PDB entry 5YLS | X-ray diffraction, 3.00 A resolution | chains B and F of the 6 polymer chains in the assembly

== Chain B ==
Name: Tubulin beta chain
Source organism: Sus scrofa
UniProtKB: A0A287AGU7 (A0A287AGU7_PIG); numbering as in UniProt (aligned over 1-445)
Chain sequence (445 residues; row label = number of the first residue in the row):
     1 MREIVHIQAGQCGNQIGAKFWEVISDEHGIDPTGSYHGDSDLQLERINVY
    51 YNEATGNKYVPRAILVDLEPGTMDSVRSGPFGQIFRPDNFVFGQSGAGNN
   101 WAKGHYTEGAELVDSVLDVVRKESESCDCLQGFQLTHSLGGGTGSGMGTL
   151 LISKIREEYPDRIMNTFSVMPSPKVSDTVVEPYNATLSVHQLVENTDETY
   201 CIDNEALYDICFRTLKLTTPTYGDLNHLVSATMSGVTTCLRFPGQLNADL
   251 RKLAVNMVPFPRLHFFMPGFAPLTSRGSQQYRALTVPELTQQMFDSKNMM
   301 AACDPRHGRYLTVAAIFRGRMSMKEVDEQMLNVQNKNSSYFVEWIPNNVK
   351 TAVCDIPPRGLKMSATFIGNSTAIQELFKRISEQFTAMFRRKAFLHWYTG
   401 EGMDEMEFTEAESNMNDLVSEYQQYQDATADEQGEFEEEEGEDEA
Unresolved in the structure: 429-445
Bound ions: Mg2+: Gln11 (together with GDP)
Ligand contacts:
  - GDP (guanosine-5'-diphosphate): Gly10, Gln11, Cys12, Gln15, Ile16, Asp67, Asn99, Ser138, Gly140, Gly141, Gly142, Thr143, Gly144, Ser145, Val169, Pro171, Val175, Asp177, Glu181, Asn204, Leu207, Tyr222, Leu225, Asn226
  - Y50 (E-3-(3-azanyl-4-methoxy-phenyl)-1-(5-methoxy-2,2-dimethyl-chromen-8-yl)prop-2-en-1-one): Tyr200, Val236, Cys239, Leu240, Leu246, Asn247, Ala248, Asp249, Lys252, Leu253, Asn256, Met257, Thr312, Val313, Ala314, Ala315, Asn347, Asn348, Val349, Lys350, Thr351, Ala352, Ile368

== Chain F ==
Name: Tubulin tyrosine ligase
Source organism: Gallus gallus
UniProtKB: E1BQ43 (E1BQ43_CHICK); numbering as in UniProt (aligned over 1-378)
Chain sequence (384 residues; numbered 1 to 384; the number before each row is that of its first residue):
     1 MYTFVVRDENSSVYAEVSRLLLATGQWKRLRKDNPRFNLMLGERNRLPFG
    51 RLGHEPGLVQLVNYYRGADKLCRKASLVKLIKTSPELSESCTWFPESYVI
   101 YPTNLKTPVAPAQNGIRHLINNTRTDEREVFLAAYNRRREGREGNVWIAK
   151 SSAGAKGEGILISSEASELLDFIDEQGQVHVIQKYLEKPLLLEPGHRKFD
   201 IRSWVLVDHLYNIYLYREGVLRTSSEPYNSANFQDKTCHLTNHCIQKEYS
   251 KNYGRYEEGNEMFFEEFNQYLMDALNTTLENSILLQIKHIIRSCLMCIEP
   301 AISTKHLHYQSFQLFGFDFMVDEELKVWLIEVNGAPACAQKLYAELCQGI
   351 VDVAISSVFPLADTGQKTSQPTSIFIKLHHHHHH
Unresolved in the structure: 104-125, 150-160, 248-251, 363-371, 381-384
Sequence notes: expression tag (379-384)
Ligand contacts: AMP-PCP (ACP; phosphomethylphosphonic acid adenylate ester): Lys74, Ile148, Gln183, Lys184, Tyr185, Leu186, Lys198, Asp200, Arg202, Arg222, His239, Leu240, Thr241, Asn242, Asp318, Met320, Ile330, Glu331, Asn333

== How chain B and chain F interact ==
Residue-residue contacts (11; chain B residue first):
  Leu331(B) - Arg36(F)
  Leu331(B) - Pro56(F)
  Leu331(B) - Gly57(F)
  Gln334(B) - Arg36(F)
  Asn335(B) - Thr3(F)
  Asn335(B) - Arg36(F)  hydrogen bond
  Asn335(B) - Gly57(F)
  Asn335(B) - Leu58(F)
  Ser338(B) - Leu30(F)
  Ser338(B) - Asn34(F)  hydrogen bond
  Glu343(B) - Arg31(F)  salt bridge
Also at the interface, not in a pair above, chain B (7 interface residues in all): Lys336, Asn347
Also at the interface, not in a pair above, chain F (11 interface residues in all): Met1, Asp33, Glu55

== Summary ==
7 residues of chain B face 11 of chain F across their interface; the contacts include 2 hydrogen bonds and 1
salt bridge. Polar pairs include Glu343(B)-Arg31(F), Asn335(B)-Arg36(F) and Ser338(B)-Asn34(F). Chain B binds
GDP and compound Y50. Ligands of chain F: AMP-PCP.
Chain B is Tubulin beta chain (Sus scrofa) and chain F is Tubulin tyrosine ligase (Gallus gallus); the
structure, Crystal structure of T2R-TTL-Y50 complex, was determined by X-ray diffraction (same publication as
5XIW, 5YL2, 5YLJ and 5XP3).
